PDB entry 2CSB | X-ray diffraction, 2.30 A resolution | chain A

Chain A:
Molecule: Topoisomerase V
Source organism: Methanopyrus kandleri
Notes: fragment: N-term 61 kDa fragment
Sequence (519 residues; each row starts with the number of its first residue):
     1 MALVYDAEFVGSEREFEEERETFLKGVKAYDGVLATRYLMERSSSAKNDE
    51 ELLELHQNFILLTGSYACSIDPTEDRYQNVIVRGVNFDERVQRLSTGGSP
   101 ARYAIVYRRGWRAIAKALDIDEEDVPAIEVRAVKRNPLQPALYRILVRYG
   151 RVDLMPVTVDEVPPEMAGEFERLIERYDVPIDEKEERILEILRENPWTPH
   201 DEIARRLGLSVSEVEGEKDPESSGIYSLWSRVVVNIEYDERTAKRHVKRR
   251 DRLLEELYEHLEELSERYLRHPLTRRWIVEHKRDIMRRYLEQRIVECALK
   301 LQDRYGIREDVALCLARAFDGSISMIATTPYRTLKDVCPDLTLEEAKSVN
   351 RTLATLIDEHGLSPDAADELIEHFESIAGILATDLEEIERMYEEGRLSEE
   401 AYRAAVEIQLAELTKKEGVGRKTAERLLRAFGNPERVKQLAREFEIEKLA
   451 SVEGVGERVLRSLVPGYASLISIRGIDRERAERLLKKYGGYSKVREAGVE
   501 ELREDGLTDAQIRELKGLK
Disordered / not traced: 1-2
Disulfides: C314-C338
Modified / non-standard residues: Mse1 (selenomethionine); Mse40, Mse155, Mse166, Mse286, Mse325, Mse391 (selenomethionine; parent Met)
Construct notes: modified residue (1, 40, 155, 166, 286, 325, 391)
From the paper describing this entry:
  - catalytic residues: Y226 (citing earlier work)
  - catalytic residues: R131, R144, H200, K218
  - mutagenesis - R131A, R144A, H200A, K218A, Y226A: decreased catalytic activity
  - mutagenesis - E215A: unchanged catalytic activity
  - contacts within the chain: E215-Y226

Summary:
From the paper: catalytic residues Y226, R131 and R144 among others; R131A, R144A and H200A, among others,
reduce catalytic activity; 6 substitutions were tested in all.
Chain A is Topoisomerase V (Methanopyrus kandleri); the structure, Crystal structure of Topoisomerase V from
Methanopyrus kandleri (61 kDa fragment), was determined by X-ray diffraction (same publication as 2CSD).
